PDB entry 5ZEB | electron microscopy, 3.40 A resolution | chains a and i of the 56 polymer chains in the assembly

# Chain a
Molecule: 16S rRNA
Organism: Mycobacterium smegmatis str. MC2 155
Sequence (1528 nucleotides; numbered 1 to 1528; the number before each row is that of its first residue):
     1 UUUUUGUUUGGAGAGUUUGAUCCUGGCUCAGGACGAACGCUGGCGGCGUG
    51 CUUAACACAUGCAAGUCGAACGGAAAGGCCCUUUCGGGGGUACUCGAGUG
   101 GCGAACGGGUGAGUAACACGUGGGUGAUCUGCCCUGCACUUUGGGAUAAG
   151 CCUGGGAAACUGGGUCUAAUACCGAAUACACCCUGCUGGUCGCAUGGCCU
   201 GGUAGGGGAAAGCUUUUGCGGUGUGGGAUGGGCCCGCGGCCUAUCAGCUU
   251 GUUGGUGGGGUGAUGGCCUACCAAGGCGACGACGGGUAGCCGGCCUGAGA
   301 GGGUGACCGGCCACACUGGGACUGAGAUACGGCCCAGACUCCUACGGGAG
   351 GCAGCAGUGGGGAAUAUUGCACAAUGGGCGCAAGCCUGAUGCAGCGACGC
   401 CGCGUGAGGGAUGACGGCCUUCGGGUUGUAAACCUCUUUCAGCACAGACG
   451 AAGCGCAAGUGACGGUAUGUGCAGAAGAAGGACCGGCCAACUACGUGCCA
   501 GCAGCCGCGGUAAUACGUAGGGUCCGAGCGUUGUCCGGAAUUACUGGGCG
   551 UAAAGAGCUCGUAGGUGGUUUGUCGCGUUGUUCGUGAAAACUCACAGCUU
   601 AACUGUGGGCGUGCGGGCGAUACGGGCAGACUAGAGUACUGCAGGGGAGA
   651 CUGGAAUUCCUGGUGUAGCGGUGGAAUGCGCAGAUAUCAGGAGGAACACC
   701 GGUGGCGAAGGCGGGUCUCUGGGCAGUAACUGACGCUGAGGAGCGAAAGC
   751 GUGGGGAGCGAACAGGAUUAGAUACCCUGGUAGUCCACGCCGUAAACGGU
   801 GGGUACUAGGUGUGGGUUUCCUUCCUUGGGAUCCGUGCCGUAGCUAACGC
   851 AUUAAGUACCCCGCCUGGGGAGUACGGCCGCAAGGCUAAAACUCAAAGGA
   901 AUUGACGGGGGCCCGCACAAGCGGCGGAGCAUGUGGAUUAAUUCGAUGCA
   951 ACGCGAAGAACCUUACCUGGGUUUGACAUGCACAGGACGCCGGCAGAGAU
  1001 GUCGGUUCCCUUGUGGCCUGUGUGCAGGUGGUGCAUGGCUGUCGUCAGCU
  1051 CGUGUCGUGAGAUGUUGGGUUAAGUCCCGCAACGAGCGCAACCCUUGUCU
  1101 CAUGUUGCCAGCACGUUAUGGUGGGGACUCGUGAGAGACUGCCGGGGUCA
  1151 ACUCGGAGGAAGGUGGGGAUGACGUCAAGUCAUCAUGCCCCUUAUGUCCA
  1201 GGGCUUCACACAUGCUACAAUGGCCGGUACAAAGGGCUGCGAUGCCGUGA
  1251 GGUGGAGCGAAUCCUUUCAAAGCCGGUCUCAGUUCGGAUCGGGGUCUGCA
  1301 ACUCGACCCCGUGAAGUCGGAGUCGCUAGUAAUCGCAGAUCAGCAACGCU
  1351 GCGGUGAAUACGUUCCCGGGCCUUGUACACACCGCCCGUCACGUCAUGAA
  1401 AGUCGGUAACACCCGAAGCCGGUGGCCUAACCCUUGUGGAGGGAGCCGUC
  1451 GAAGGUGGGAUCGGCGAUUGGGACGAAGUCGUAACAAGGUAGCCGUACCG
  1501 GAAGGUGCGGCUGGAUCACCUCCUUUCU
Disordered / not traced: 1-8, 823-826, 1519-1528

# Chain i
Protein: 30S ribosomal protein S9
Organism: Mycobacterium smegmatis str. MC2 155
Reference sequence: A0QSP9 (RS9_MYCS2); residue numbers follow UniProt; this construct covers 1-150
Amino-acid sequence (150 residues; numbered 1 to 150; the number before each row is that of its first residue):
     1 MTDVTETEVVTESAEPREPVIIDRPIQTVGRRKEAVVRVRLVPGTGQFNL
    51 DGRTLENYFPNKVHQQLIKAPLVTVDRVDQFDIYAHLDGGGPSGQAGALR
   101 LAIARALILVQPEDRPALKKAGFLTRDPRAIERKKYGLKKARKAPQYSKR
Disordered / not traced: 1-24

# Chain a / chain i interface
Pairs across the interface (99):
  C925(a) with Gln146(i), sugar contact
  G948(a) with Lys149(i), base contact; Arg150(i), sugar contact
  A951(a) with Arg150(i), base contact
  C952(a) with Arg150(i), hydrogen bond to the base
  G1097(a) with Arg126(i), hydrogen bond to the sugar
  U1098(a) with Arg31(i), salt bridge to the phosphate; Arg105(i), hydrogen bond to the phosphate; Arg126(i), hydrogen bond to the sugar
  C1099(a) with Arg31(i), salt bridge to the phosphate; Arg105(i), salt bridge to the phosphate
  C1109(a) with His86(i), salt bridge to the phosphate
  A1110(a) with His86(i), salt bridge to the phosphate
  C1128(a) with Gln27(i), hydrogen bond to the sugar; Val29(i), phosphate contact; Arg38(i), sugar contact
  U1129(a) with Val29(i), phosphate contact; Arg38(i), hydrogen bond to the sugar
  C1130(a) with Arg31(i), salt bridge to the phosphate; Val36(i), phosphate contact
  G1158(a) with Lys119(i), salt bridge to the phosphate
  G1159(a) with Arg115(i), salt bridge to the phosphate; Lys119(i), hydrogen bond to the base
  A1160(a) with Arg115(i), salt bridge to the phosphate; Leu124(i), sugar contact; Thr125(i), hydrogen bond to the phosphate; Arg126(i), hydrogen bond to the base
  A1161(a) with Thr125(i), hydrogen bond to the phosphate
  G1165(a) with Pro128(i), base contact
  G1167(a) with Glu132(i), sugar contact; Arg133(i), sugar contact; Lys135(i), hydrogen bond to the phosphate; Arg142(i), salt bridge to the phosphate
  G1168(a) with Arg133(i), phosphate contact; Lys135(i), salt bridge to the phosphate
  A1169(a) with Arg133(i), salt bridge to the phosphate; Tyr136(i), phosphate contact
  C1211(a) with Arg150(i), hydrogen bond to the sugar
  U1213(a) with Gln146(i), hydrogen bond to the phosphate; Ser148(i), phosphate contact
  G1214(a) with Lys139(i), hydrogen bond to the phosphate; Pro145(i), phosphate contact; Gln146(i), phosphate contact
  A1229(a) with Arg53(i), hydrogen bond to the phosphate; Tyr58(i), sugar contact
  C1230(a) with Arg53(i), salt bridge to the phosphate; Gly91(i), hydrogen bond to the sugar; Gln95(i), hydrogen bond to the sugar
  A1231(a) with Gly89(i), phosphate contact; Gly90(i), hydrogen bond to the sugar
  A1232(a) with Asp88(i), phosphate contact; Gly89(i), phosphate contact
  C1273(a) with Pro60(i), sugar contact
  C1324(a) with Gln146(i), sugar contact; Tyr147(i), sugar contact
  G1325(a) with Lys143(i), sugar contact; Ala144(i), hydrogen bond to the phosphate; Tyr147(i), phosphate contact
  C1326(a) with Arg142(i), sugar contact
  U1327(a) with Arg142(i), salt bridge to the phosphate
  A1328(a) with Arg129(i), hydrogen bond to the sugar
  G1329(a) with Arg32(i), hydrogen bond to the base; Lys33(i), hydrogen bond to the sugar; Arg129(i), salt bridge to the phosphate; Ala130(i), sugar contact; Ile131(i), sugar contact
  U1330(a) with Ala130(i), phosphate contact; Ile131(i), phosphate contact; Glu132(i), hydrogen bond to the phosphate; Ala141(i), phosphate contact
  A1331(a) with Lys140(i), phosphate contact; Ala141(i), phosphate contact; Arg142(i), phosphate contact
  A1332(a) with Lys140(i), salt bridge to the phosphate; Lys143(i), phosphate contact
  U1333(a) with Lys140(i), base contact
  C1349(a) with Lys139(i), salt bridge to the phosphate
  U1350(a) with Lys134(i), salt bridge to the phosphate; Tyr136(i), phosphate contact; Gly137(i), hydrogen bond to the phosphate; Leu138(i), phosphate contact
  G1351(a) with Arg133(i), salt bridge to the phosphate; Lys134(i), salt bridge to the phosphate; Lys135(i), phosphate contact; Tyr136(i), phosphate contact
  C1352(a) with Lys134(i), phosphate contact
  G1353(a) with Glu34(i), sugar contact
  G1354(a) with Lys33(i), phosphate contact; Glu34(i), hydrogen bond to the phosphate; Gly90(i), phosphate contact; Gly91(i), hydrogen bond to the phosphate; Pro92(i), phosphate contact
  U1355(a) with Gly91(i), hydrogen bond to the phosphate; Pro92(i), phosphate contact; Ser93(i), hydrogen bond to the phosphate; Gly94(i), hydrogen bond to the phosphate
  G1356(a) with Lys33(i), hydrogen bond to the base; His64(i), salt bridge to the phosphate; Ser93(i), hydrogen bond to the phosphate
Interface residues without a listed pair, chain a (51 interface residues in all): G924, C949, A1127, A1271, G1272
Interface residues without a listed pair, chain i (53 interface residues in all): Ala35, Arg40, Asn61

# Overview
51 residues of chain a face 53 of chain i across their interface, with 31 hydrogen bonds and 21 salt bridges.
Polar contacts include C952(a)-Arg150(i), G1159(a)-Lys119(i) and A1160(a)-Arg126(i).
Chain a is 16S rRNA and chain i is 30S ribosomal protein S9, both from Mycobacterium smegmatis str. MC2 155;
the structure, M. Smegmatis P/P state 70S ribosome structure, was determined by electron microscopy, deposited
together with 5ZEP, 5ZET, 5ZEU and 5ZEY.
